4GJB - chain A; structure by X-ray diffraction, 2.75 A resolution.

Chain A:
Molecule: Renin
Organism: Homo sapiens
Notes: EC 3.4.23.15
UniProt: P00797 (RENI_HUMAN); the construct lacks a stretch of the UniProt sequence and is renumbered around it, so the offset changes along the chain: -5 to 46 = UniProt 67-118; 48-97 = UniProt 122-171; 99-159 = UniProt 172-232; 161-242 = UniProt 238-319; 2 more segments
Chain sequence (340 residues; each row starts with the number of its first residue; note: 4 numbers in that range are skipped by the numbering (no residue carries them; nothing is unmodelled there); a row labelled like 46A-46C holds insertion residues (46A, then the next letters in order); numbers below 1 keep their minus sign (Leu-5 is residue -5)):
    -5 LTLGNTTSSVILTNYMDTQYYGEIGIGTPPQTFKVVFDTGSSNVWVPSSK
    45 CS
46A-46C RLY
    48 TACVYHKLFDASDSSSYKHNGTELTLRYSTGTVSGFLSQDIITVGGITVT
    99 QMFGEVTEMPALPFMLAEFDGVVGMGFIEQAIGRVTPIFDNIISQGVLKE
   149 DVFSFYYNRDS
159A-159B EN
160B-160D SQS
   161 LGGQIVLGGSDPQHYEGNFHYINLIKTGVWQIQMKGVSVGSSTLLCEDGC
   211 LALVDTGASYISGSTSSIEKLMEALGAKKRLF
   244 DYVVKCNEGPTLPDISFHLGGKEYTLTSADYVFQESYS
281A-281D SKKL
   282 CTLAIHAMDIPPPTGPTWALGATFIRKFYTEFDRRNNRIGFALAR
Disordered / not traced: 46A-46C, 159A-159B
Disulfides: Cys45-Cys50, Cys206-Cys210, Cys249-Cys282
Glycans and other covalent adducts: N-acetylglucosamine (NAG) linked to Asn67
Ligand contacts: 0ME ((3S)-N-(9H-xanthen-9-ylmethyl)piperidine-3-carboxamide): Gln13, Val30, Asp32, Gly34, Ser35, Tyr75, Ser76, Thr77, Pro111, Phe112, Ala115, Phe117, Val120, Asp215, Gly217, Ala218
Swiss-Prot annotation at these positions:
  - active site: Asp32, Asp215
  - glycosylation (N-linked (GlcNAc...) asparagine): Asn-1, Asn67

Summary:
Chain A binds compound 0ME. Covalently linked N-acetylglucosamine: at Asn67. UniProt lists active-site
residues Asp32 and Asp215.
Chain A is Renin (Homo sapiens); the structure, Crystal structure of renin in complex with NVP-BBV031
(compound 6), was determined by X-ray diffraction (same publication as 4GJ8, 4GJ9, 4GJA, 4GJC and 4GJD).
